PDB entry 6TZB | X-ray diffraction, 2.24 A resolution | chains A and E of the 6 polymer chains in the assembly

# Chain A (and E)
Protein: Hemagglutinin HA1 chain
Source organism: Influenza A virus (strain A/Hong Kong/1/1968 H3N2)
Notes: chain E of this document is another copy of the same molecule, construct and numbering; everything in this record applies to it too
UniProt: Q91MA7 (HEMA_I68A4); residues 11-329 here correspond to UniProt positions 27-345 (UniProt number = residue number + 16)
Amino-acid sequence (321 residues; row label = number of the first residue in the row):
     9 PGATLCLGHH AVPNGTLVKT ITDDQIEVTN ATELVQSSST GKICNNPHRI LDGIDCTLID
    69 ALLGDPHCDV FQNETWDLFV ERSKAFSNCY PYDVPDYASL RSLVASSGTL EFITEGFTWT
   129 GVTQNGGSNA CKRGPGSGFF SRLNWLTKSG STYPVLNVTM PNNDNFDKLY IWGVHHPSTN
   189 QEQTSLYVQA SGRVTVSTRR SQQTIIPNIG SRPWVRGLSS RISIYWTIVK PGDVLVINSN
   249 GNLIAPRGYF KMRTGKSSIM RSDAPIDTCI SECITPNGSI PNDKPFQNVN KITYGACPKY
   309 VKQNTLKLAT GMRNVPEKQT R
Disulfides: Cys52-Cys277, Cys64-Cys76, Cys97-Cys139, Cys281-Cys305
Glycans and other covalent adducts: N-acetylglucosamine (NAG) linked to Asn38, Asn81, Asn285; glycan linked to Asn165
Differences from the reference sequence: expression tag (9-10)
Curated features (UniProtKB/Swiss-Prot):
  - site: Arg329 (Cleavage)
  - glycosylation (N-linked (GlcNAc...) asparagine): Asn22, Asn38, Asn81, Asn165, Asn285
What the authors report for this chain:
  - binding site for beta-D-galactopyranose: Leu226

# Interface between chain A and chain E
Pairs across the interface (24):
  Tyr100(A) with Arg208(E)
  Asp101(A) with Arg208(E); Gln210(E), hydrogen bond
  His184(A) with Gln210(E)
  Asn216(A) with Arg201(E); Thr203(E); Thr212(E), hydrogen bond; Ile214(E)
  Ile217(A) with Arg201(E), hydrogen bond (backbone-side chain)
  Gly218(A) with Asn246(E)
  Ser219(A) with Asn165(E); Val244(E); Asn246(E)
  Arg220(A) with Thr203(E); Ser205(E); Gln210(E), hydrogen bond
  Pro221(A) with Ser205(E); Thr206(E); Arg207(E); Val242(E); Val244(E)
  Arg229(A) with Thr206(E); Arg207(E), hydrogen bond (side chain-backbone)
  Ser231(A) with Gln210(E), hydrogen bond
Also at the interface, not in a pair above, chain A (13 interface residues in all): Trp222, Val223
Also at the interface, not in a pair above, chain E (14 interface residues in all): Ser209

# In short
The interface between chain A and chain E involves 13 residues on one side and 14 on the other; the contacts
include 6 hydrogen bonds. Among the polar pairs are Asp101(A)-Gln210(E), Asn216(A)-Thr212(E) and
Ile217(A)-Arg201(E). N-acetylglucosamine is covalently linked to Asn38(A), Asn81(A) and Asn285(A). The paper
reports a binding site for beta-D-galactopyranose at Leu226(A).
Both chains are Hemagglutinin HA1 chain (Influenza A virus (strain A/Hong Kong/1/1968 H3N2)). Entry 6TZB
(Crystal structure of the A/Hong Kong/1/1968 (H3N2) influenza virus hemagglutinin in complex with 6'-SLNLN)
was determined by X-ray diffraction.
